PDB entry 5N61 | electron microscopy, 3.40 A resolution | chains P and R of the 21 polymer chains in the assembly

== Chain P ==
Name: RNA polymerase I-specific transcription initiation factor RRN6
Organism: Saccharomyces cerevisiae
UniProtKB: P32786 (RRN6_YEAST); residue numbers follow UniProt; this construct covers 1-894
Amino-acid sequence (894 residues; numbered 1 to 894; the number before each row is that of its first residue):
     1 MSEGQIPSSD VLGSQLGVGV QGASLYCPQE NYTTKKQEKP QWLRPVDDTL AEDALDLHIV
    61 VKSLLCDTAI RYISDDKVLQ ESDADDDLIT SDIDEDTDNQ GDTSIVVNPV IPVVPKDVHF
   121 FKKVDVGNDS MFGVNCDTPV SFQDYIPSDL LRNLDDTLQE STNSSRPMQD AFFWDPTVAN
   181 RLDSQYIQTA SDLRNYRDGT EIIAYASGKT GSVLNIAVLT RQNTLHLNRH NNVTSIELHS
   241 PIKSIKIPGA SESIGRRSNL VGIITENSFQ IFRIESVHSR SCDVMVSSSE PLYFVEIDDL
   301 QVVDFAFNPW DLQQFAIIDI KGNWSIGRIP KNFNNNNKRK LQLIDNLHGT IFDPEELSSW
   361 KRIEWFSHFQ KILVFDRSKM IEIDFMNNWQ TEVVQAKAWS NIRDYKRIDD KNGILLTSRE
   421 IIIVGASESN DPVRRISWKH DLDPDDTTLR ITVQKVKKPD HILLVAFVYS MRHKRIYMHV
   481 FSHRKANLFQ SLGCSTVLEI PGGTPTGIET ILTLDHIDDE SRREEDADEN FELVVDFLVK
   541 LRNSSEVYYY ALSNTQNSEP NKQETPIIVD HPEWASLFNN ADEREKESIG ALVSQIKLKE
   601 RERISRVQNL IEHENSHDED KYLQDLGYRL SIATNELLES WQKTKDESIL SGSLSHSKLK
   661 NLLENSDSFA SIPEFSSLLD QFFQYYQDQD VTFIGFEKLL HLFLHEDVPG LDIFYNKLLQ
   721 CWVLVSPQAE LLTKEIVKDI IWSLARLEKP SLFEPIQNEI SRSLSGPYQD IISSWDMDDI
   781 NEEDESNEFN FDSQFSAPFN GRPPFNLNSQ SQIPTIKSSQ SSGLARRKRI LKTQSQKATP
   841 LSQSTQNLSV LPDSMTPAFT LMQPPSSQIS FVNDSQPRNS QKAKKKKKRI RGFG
Not modelled in the structure: 1-19, 28-48, 69-179, 306-313, 336-341, 512-530, 559-566, 780-894

== Chain R ==
Name: RNA polymerase I-specific transcription initiation factor RRN11
Organism: Saccharomyces cerevisiae
UniProtKB: Q04712 (RRN11_YEAST); numbering as in UniProt (aligned over 1-507)
Amino-acid sequence (507 residues; each row starts with the number of its first residue):
     1 MFEVPITLTN RKFAQRRKLK YQYINYISRR FDRISKKSTT TDSLPTPENS AAENNDEEEG
    61 QNSEAGTYRR SVLQQKKRRR ERHWRSVVGE IYSTTESETD SQEEETEEGG EHDTGIDKED
   121 SDEERKFWKK YEKPEKSFEI WRTVSSQNKQ PINKQKMTYH NFKKIEKIPL RKMEIPLLHC
   181 TKENKLYFQS ISRGLEPLKT STSEVRNYRT RHIVTLTDLL HLNVSRHNWS LAYKIFATLI
   241 RIPGVQIKSL WGIGVEILDN LSNSSSGLDF LQWMCQIYSS KSRFVQNINY RSIVPPFQTG
   301 SRTHTAKFAI TYLWSSLINC QKSMEPSSNI IDKPFDTEND LLQELIDKIS EWVLTPPFME
   361 DAEVWFIYAS CHLLKADTLS RQFVNDNKNN DLIGLDRDIK INQVIKHIHY VRTFLKICLD
   421 KGGFAVPSRL IENQLKSFES RLYGEAQDIQ ERDVANVYDS IDNSSVENSF GDVYETNAEF
   481 LDTQLMDLSP EDNGLDEMHY SDEDSSE
Not modelled in the structure: 37-73, 88-136, 283-290, 325-344, 378-400, 441-507

== Chain P / chain R interface ==
Contacting residue pairs (90; chain P residue first):
  V20(P) - I318(R)  hydrophobic
  Q21(P) - W314(R)
  G22(P) - E139(R)
  S24(P) - Q321(R)  hydrogen bond
  C27(P) - L374(R)  hydrophobic
  T49(P) - L258(R)
  L50(P) - D259(R)
  L55(P) - H227(R)
  D56(P) - H227(R)
  S184(P) - P197(R)
  S184(P) - L198(R)  hydrogen bond (backbone-backbone)
  S184(P) - K199(R)
  Q185(P) - L186(R)
  Q185(P) - S190(R)
  Q185(P) - E196(R)
  Q185(P) - P197(R)
  Q185(P) - L198(R)
  Y186(P) - E196(R)  hydrogen bond (backbone-backbone)
  Y186(P) - P197(R)
  Y186(P) - L198(R)  hydrophobic
  Q188(P) - E196(R)  hydrogen bond
  E296(P) - Q155(R)
  H348(P) - I152(R)
  H348(P) - K154(R)
  P354(P) - I27(R)  hydrophobic
  E355(P) - I24(R)
  E355(P) - R85(R)  salt bridge
  L357(P) - K20(R)
  L357(P) - I191(R)
  L357(P) - G194(R)
  S358(P) - G194(R)
  S358(P) - E196(R)  hydrogen bond
  S359(P) - G194(R)  hydrogen bond (backbone-backbone)
  W360(P) - E196(R)
  R377(P) - K20(R)
  R377(P) - E196(R)
  E382(P) - S146(R)
  N388(P) - Q150(R)
  N388(P) - I152(R)
  W389(P) - S146(R)  hydrogen bond
  W389(P) - Q147(R)
  W389(P) - N148(R)
  W389(P) - K149(R)
  W389(P) - Q150(R)
  Q390(P) - K149(R)
  Q390(P) - Q150(R)
  T391(P) - S146(R)
  T391(P) - K149(R)
  K397(P) - R85(R)
  A398(P) - R82(R)  hydrogen bond (backbone-side chain)
  W399(P) - R291(R)
  W399(P) - S292(R)
  W399(P) - I293(R)
  W399(P) - V294(R)  hydrophobic
  W399(P) - P295(R)
  R419(P) - E3(R)  salt bridge
  E420(P) - E3(R)
  E428(P) - R142(R)  salt bridge
  P432(P) - S145(R)  hydrogen bond (backbone-side chain)
  P432(P) - S146(R)  hydrogen bond (backbone-side chain)
  R434(P) - T143(R)  hydrogen bond (backbone-side chain)
  R435(P) - F138(R)
  R435(P) - I140(R)
  R435(P) - T143(R)
  I436(P) - W141(R)
  W438(P) - F297(R)  hydrophobic
  D443(P) - M1(R)
  D443(P) - F2(R)  hydrogen bond (backbone-backbone)
  D443(P) - E3(R)  hydrogen bond (backbone-backbone)
  P444(P) - M1(R)
  P444(P) - F2(R)
  P444(P) - E3(R)
  D445(P) - T200(R)
  D445(P) - S201(R)  hydrogen bond (side chain-backbone)
  D445(P) - T202(R)
  D446(P) - T200(R)
  T447(P) - P197(R)  hydrogen bond (side chain-backbone)
  R472(P) - L198(R)
  R472(P) - S203(R)  hydrogen bond
  H473(P) - M1(R)  hydrogen bond
  R475(P) - M1(R)
  Y477(P) - M1(R)  hydrophobic
  Y477(P) - F2(R)  hydrophobic
  A486(P) - S137(R)  hydrogen bond (backbone-side chain)
  A486(P) - F138(R)
  N487(P) - F138(R)
  L488(P) - F138(R)
  C494(P) - S225(R)  hydrogen bond (backbone-side chain)
  S495(P) - S225(R)  hydrogen bond (backbone-side chain)
  T496(P) - F2(R)
Other interface residues (no listed pair), chain P (72 interface residues in all): L25, Y26, L182, G349, T350, F352, D353, V393, V394, R403, S429, V433, S437, D441, L442, T448, F489, G493, R542
Other interface residues (no listed pair), chain R (62 interface residues in all): V4, Y23, V144, N153, M157, F162, S192, L195, H221, L317, F366, Q434

== Overview ==
72 residues of chain P and 62 residues of chain R are in contact, with 20 hydrogen bonds and 3 salt bridges.
Among the polar pairs are E355(P)-R85(R), R419(P)-E3(R) and E428(P)-R142(R).
Here chain P is RNA polymerase I-specific transcription initiation factor RRN6 and chain R is RNA polymerase
I-specific transcription initiation factor RRN11, both from Saccharomyces cerevisiae. Entry 5N61 (RNA
polymerase I initially transcribing complex) was determined by electron microscopy, deposited together with
5O7X, 5N5Y, 5N5Z and 5N60.
